Entry 6DZK (electron microscopy, 3.60 A resolution); this record covers chains A and D of the 23 polymer chains in the assembly.

== Chain A ==
Molecule: 16S rRNA
Organism: Mycobacterium smegmatis str. MC2 155
Sequence (1511 nucleotides; numbered 7 to 1517; the number before each row is that of its first residue):
     7 UUUGGAGAGUUUGAUCCUGGCUCAGGACGAACGCUGGCGGCGUGCUUAAC
    57 ACAUGCAAGUCGAACGGAAAGGCCCUUUCGGGGGUACUCGAGUGGCGAAC
   107 GGGUGAGUAACACGUGGGUGAUCUGCCCUGCACUUUGGGAUAAGCCUGGG
   157 AAACUGGGUCUAAUACCGAAUACACCCUGCUGGUCGCAUGGCCUGGUAGG
   207 GGAAAGCUUUUGCGGUGUGGGAUGGGCCCGCGGCCUAUCAGCUUGUUGGU
   257 GGGGUGAUGGCCUACCAAGGCGACGACGGGUAGCCGGCCUGAGAGGGUGA
   307 CCGGCCACACUGGGACUGAGAUACGGCCCAGACUCCUACGGGAGGCAGCA
   357 GUGGGGAAUAUUGCACAAUGGGCGCAAGCCUGAUGCAGCGACGCCGCGUG
   407 AGGGAUGACGGCCUUCGGGUUGUAAACCUCUUUCAGCACAGACGAAGCGC
   457 AAGUGACGGUAUGUGCAGAAGAAGGACCGGCCAACUACGUGCCAGCAGCC
   507 GCGGUAAUACGUAGGGUCCGAGCGUUGUCCGGAAUUACUGGGCGUAAAGA
   557 GCUCGUAGGUGGUUUGUCGCGUUGUUCGUGAAAACUCACAGCUUAACUGU
   607 GGGCGUGCGGGCGAUACGGGCAGACUAGAGUACUGCAGGGGAGACUGGAA
   657 UUCCUGGUGUAGCGGUGGAAUGCGCAGAUAUCAGGAGGAACACCGGUGGC
   707 GAAGGCGGGUCUCUGGGCAGUAACUGACGCUGAGGAGCGAAAGCGUGGGG
   757 AGCGAACAGGAUUAGAUACCCUGGUAGUCCACGCCGUAAACGGUGGGUAC
   807 UAGGUGUGGGUUUCCUUCCUUGGGAUCCGUGCCGUAGCUAACGCAUUAAG
   857 UACCCCGCCUGGGGAGUACGGCCGCAAGGCUAAAACUCAAAGGAAUUGAC
   907 GGGGGCCCGCACAAGCGGCGGAGCAUGUGGAUUAAUUCGAUGCAACGCGA
   957 AGAACCUUACCUGGGUUUGACAUGCACAGGACGCCGGCAGAGAUGUCGGU
  1007 UCCCUUGUGGCCUGUGUGCAGGUGGUGCAUGGCUGUCGUCAGCUCGUGUC
  1057 GUGAGAUGUUGGGUUAAGUCCCGCAACGAGCGCAACCCUUGUCUCAUGUU
  1107 GCCAGCACGUUAUGGUGGGGACUCGUGAGAGACUGCCGGGGUCAACUCGG
  1157 AGGAAGGUGGGGAUGACGUCAAGUCAUCAUGCCCCUUAUGUCCAGGGCUU
  1207 CACACAUGCUACAAUGGCCGGUACAAAGGGCUGCGAUGCCGUGAGGUGGA
  1257 GCGAAUCCUUUCAAAGCCGGUCUCAGUUCGGAUCGGGGUCUGCAACUCGA
  1307 CCCCGUGAAGUCGGAGUCGCUAGUAAUCGCAGAUCAGCAACGCUGCGGUG
  1357 AAUACGUUCCCGGGCCUUGUACACACCGCCCGUCACGUCAUGAAAGUCGG
  1407 UAACACCCGAAGCCGGUGGCCUAACCCUUGUGGAGGGAGCCGUCGAAGGU
  1457 GGGAUCGGCGAUUGGGACGAAGUCGUAACAAGGUAGCCGUACCGGAAGGU
  1507 GCGGCUGGAUC

== Chain D ==
Molecule: 30S ribosomal protein S4
Organism: Mycobacterium smegmatis (strain ATCC 700084 / mc(2)155)
UniProt: A0QSL7 (RS4_MYCS2); residues 1-201 here = UniProt positions 1-201
Amino-acid sequence (201 residues; row label = number of the first residue in the row):
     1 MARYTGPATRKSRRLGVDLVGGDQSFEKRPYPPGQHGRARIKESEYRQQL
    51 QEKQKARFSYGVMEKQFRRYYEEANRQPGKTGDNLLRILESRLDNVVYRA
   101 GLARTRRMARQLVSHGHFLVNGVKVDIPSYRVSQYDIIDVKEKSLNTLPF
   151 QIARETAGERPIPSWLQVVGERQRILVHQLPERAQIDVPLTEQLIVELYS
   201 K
Not modelled in the structure: 1

== Interface between chain A and chain D ==
Residue-residue contacts - 85 pairs, chain A then chain D:
  A12(A) with Gln-49(D), base contact; Lys-201(D), base contact
  G32(A) with Arg-68(D), salt bridge to the phosphate
  C401(A) with Arg-69(D), phosphate contact
  G402(A) with Gln-66(D), phosphate contact; Arg-69(D), salt bridge to the phosphate; Ser-129(D), phosphate contact
  C403(A) with Ser-114(D), phosphate contact; Pro-128(D), phosphate contact; Ser-129(D), phosphate contact
  G404(A) with Ala-2(D), base contact; Arg-110(D), salt bridge to the phosphate; Ser-114(D), hydrogen bond to the phosphate
  U405(A) with Ala-2(D), base contact; Arg-3(D), salt bridge to the phosphate
  G406(A) with Arg-3(D), hydrogen bond to the phosphate; Thr-5(D), sugar contact; Gln-111(D), base contact
  A407(A) with Arg-3(D), salt bridge to the phosphate; Arg-107(D), salt bridge to the phosphate; Met-108(D), sugar contact; Gln-111(D), sugar contact
  G408(A) with Arg-104(D), phosphate contact; Thr-105(D), phosphate contact; Arg-107(D), phosphate contact
  G409(A) with Arg-104(D), salt bridge to the phosphate
  A411(A) with Lys-28(D), hydrogen bond to the sugar
  U412(A) with Lys-28(D), salt bridge to the phosphate
  G413(A) with Lys-28(D), hydrogen bond to the base; Arg-29(D), base contact
  C419(A) with Gln-35(D), sugar contact
  G425(A) with Tyr-31(D), phosphate contact
  U426(A) with Arg-29(D), salt bridge to the phosphate; Tyr-31(D), hydrogen bond to the phosphate
  U427(A) with Arg-29(D), salt bridge to the phosphate; Pro-33(D), phosphate contact; Gly-34(D), hydrogen bond to the phosphate
  G428(A) with Arg-10(D), salt bridge to the phosphate; Arg-29(D), sugar contact
  U429(A) with Thr-9(D), hydrogen bond to the phosphate; Arg-13(D), salt bridge to the phosphate; Ser-25(D), phosphate contact; Arg-29(D), salt bridge to the phosphate
  A430(A) with Pro-7(D), phosphate contact; Ala-8(D), phosphate contact
  U437(A) with Gln-111(D), hydrogen bond to the base; His-115(D), sugar contact; His-117(D), hydrogen bond to the phosphate; Thr-147(D), sugar contact
  U438(A) with His-115(D), hydrogen bond to the sugar; His-117(D), salt bridge to the phosphate
  U439(A) with Ser-114(D), hydrogen bond to the sugar; His-115(D), hydrogen bond to the sugar
  G486(A) with Lys-42(D), hydrogen bond to the phosphate
  C487(A) with Lys-42(D), salt bridge to the phosphate
  A489(A) with Leu-50(D), base contact
  C491(A) with His-36(D), hydrogen bond to the phosphate
  U492(A) with Gln-35(D), sugar contact; His-36(D), hydrogen bond to the sugar
  G520(A) with Gln-35(D), hydrogen bond to the base
  G521(A) with Gln-35(D), sugar contact
  G522(A) with Arg-10(D), salt bridge to the phosphate; Arg-14(D), hydrogen bond to the phosphate
  U523(A) with Arg-10(D), salt bridge to the phosphate; Arg-14(D), salt bridge to the phosphate
  C524(A) with Gln-54(D), phosphate contact
  C525(A) with Gln-54(D), hydrogen bond to the phosphate; Arg-57(D), salt bridge to the phosphate; Glu-64(D), phosphate contact
  G526(A) with Tyr-4(D), base contact; Arg-57(D), salt bridge to the phosphate; Met-63(D), phosphate contact; Glu-64(D), hydrogen bond to the phosphate; Lys-65(D), hydrogen bond to the phosphate
  A527(A) with Ala-2(D), hydrogen bond to the phosphate
  U592(A) with Arg-76(D), salt bridge to the phosphate
  C593(A) with Arg-76(D), salt bridge to the phosphate
  U599(A) with Val-123(D), sugar contact; Lys-124(D), base contact; Val-125(D), base contact; Asp-126(D), hydrogen bond to the base; Ile-127(D), base contact
  U600(A) with Tyr-130(D), sugar contact
  A601(A) with Arg-69(D), hydrogen bond to the sugar
  A602(A) with Arg-69(D), sugar contact
Other interface residues (no listed pair), chain A (47 interface residues in all): C436, U470, A479, C488
Other interface residues (no listed pair), chain D (58 interface residues in all): Ser-44, Tyr-46, Arg-47, Lys-53, Arg-92, Asn-146, Leu-148, Glu-197, Ser-200

== Summary ==
Chain A and chain D form an interface of 47 and 58 residues respectively; the contacts include 23 hydrogen
bonds and 22 salt bridges. Polar pairs include G413(A)/Lys-28(D), U437(A)/Gln-111(D) and G520(A)/Gln-35(D).
Here chain A is 16S rRNA (Mycobacterium smegmatis str. MC2 155) and chain D is 30S ribosomal protein S4
(Mycobacterium smegmatis (strain ATCC 700084 / mc(2)155)). Entry 6DZK (Cryo-EM Structure of Mycobacterium
smegmatis C(minus) 30S ribosomal subunit with MPY) was determined by electron microscopy, deposited together
with 6DZP and 6DZI.
